Entry 7E99 (X-ray diffraction, 2.10 A resolution); this record covers chains B and C of the 4 polymer chains in the assembly.

Chain B:
Molecule: Extracellular giant hemoglobin major globin subunit A2
Source organism: Oligobrachia mashikoi
UniProt: Q7M413 (GLBA2_OLIMA); residues 1-142 here correspond to UniProt positions 17-158 (UniProt number = residue number + 16)
Chain sequence (142 residues; numbered 1 to 142; the number before each row is that of its first residue):
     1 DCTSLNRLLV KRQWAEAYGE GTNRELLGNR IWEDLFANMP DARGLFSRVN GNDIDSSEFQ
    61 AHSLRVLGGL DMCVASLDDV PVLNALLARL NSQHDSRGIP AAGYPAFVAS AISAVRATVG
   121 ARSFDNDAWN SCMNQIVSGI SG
UniProt features mapped onto this chain:
  - binding site (hydrogen sulfide): Cys-73
  - binding site (heme b): His-94
Disulfides: Cys-2/Cys-132
Bound ions: heme Fe: His-94 (together with oxygen molecule)
Ligand contacts:
  - heme (HEM): Leu-45, Phe-46, Arg-48, Val-49, His-62, Arg-65, Val-66, Gly-69, Leu-70, Leu-90, Gln-93, His-94, Arg-97, Ile-99, Gly-103, Tyr-104, Phe-107, Ile-136, Val-137, Ile-140
  - heme / oxygen molecule: Trp-32, Leu-45, Phe-46, Arg-48, Val-49, His-62, Arg-65, Val-66, Gly-69, Leu-70, Leu-90, Gln-93, His-94, Arg-97, Ile-99, Gly-103, Tyr-104, Phe-107, Ile-136, Val-137, Ile-140
  - oxygen molecule (OXY): Trp-32, Phe-46, His-62, Val-66, His-94

Chain C:
Molecule: Extracellular giant hemoglobin major globin subunit B2
Source organism: Oligobrachia mashikoi
UniProt: Q7M418 (GLBB2_OLIMA); residues 1-147 here correspond to UniProt positions 17-163 (UniProt number = residue number + 16)
Chain sequence (147 residues; numbered 1 to 147; the number before each row is that of its first residue):
     1 SSCCSSEDRA NVMHNWDAAW SAAYSDRRVA LAQAVFASLF SRDAAAQGLF SGVSADNPDS
    61 ADFRAHCVRV VNGLDVAINM LNDPAVLNEQ LAHLSAQHQA RAGVAAAHFD VMAEAFAEVM
   121 PQVSSCFSSD SWNRCFARIA NGISAGL
Not modelled in the structure: 1
UniProt features mapped onto this chain:
  - binding site (hydrogen sulfide): Cys-67
  - binding site (heme b): His-98
Disulfides: Cys-4/Cys-135
Bound ions: heme Fe: His-98 (together with oxygen molecule)
Ligand contacts:
  - heme (HEM): Ala-46, Leu-49, Phe-50, Gly-52, Val-53, His-66, Arg-69, Val-70, Gly-73, Leu-74, Leu-94, Gln-97, His-98, Arg-101, Val-104, His-108, Phe-109, Met-112, Phe-136, Ile-143
  - heme / oxygen molecule: Phe-36, Ala-46, Leu-49, Phe-50, Gly-52, Val-53, His-66, Arg-69, Val-70, Gly-73, Leu-74, Leu-94, Gln-97, His-98, Arg-101, Val-104, His-108, Phe-109, Met-112, Phe-136, Ile-143
  - oxygen molecule (OXY): Phe-36, Phe-50, His-66, Val-70, His-98, Met-112
What the authors report for this chain:
  - conformationally variable residues (side-chain flip): Arg-101

Chain B / chain C interface:
Residue-residue contacts - 50 pairs, chain B then chain C:
  Lys-11(B) with Ala-22(C), hydrogen bond (side chain-backbone); Ala-23(C); Tyr-24(C), hydrogen bond (side chain-backbone); Ser-25(C)
  Trp-14(B) with Ala-22(C)
  Ala-15(B) with Ser-21(C); Ala-23(C)
  Glu-20(B) with Asp-17(C); Asn-79(C)
  Gly-21(B) with Met-13(C); Asn-79(C), hydrogen bond (backbone-side chain)
  Thr-22(B) with Asn-82(C)
  Arg-24(B) with Asp-17(C), salt bridge; Asp-75(C), salt bridge; Asn-79(C)
  Glu-25(B) with Asp-83(C); Val-86(C)
  Ser-57(B) with Ala-85(C); Glu-89(C)
  Glu-58(B) with Glu-89(C)
  Gln-60(B) with Val-86(C)
  Ala-61(B) with Val-86(C); Glu-89(C); Gln-90(C)
  Leu-64(B) with Val-76(C); Met-80(C), hydrophobic; Val-86(C), hydrophobic
  Arg-65(B) with Gln-90(C), hydrogen bond; His-93(C)
  Gly-68(B) with Asn-72(C), hydrogen bond (backbone-side chain); Val-76(C)
  Asp-71(B) with Ala-22(C); Arg-28(C), salt bridge; Asn-72(C)
  Met-72(B) with Arg-28(C); Arg-69(C); Asn-72(C)
  Ala-75(B) with Ala-22(C), hydrophobic; Arg-28(C)
  Asp-78(B) with Ser-25(C), hydrogen bond
  Asp-79(B) with Val-29(C)
  Pro-81(B) with Ala-61(C)
  Val-82(B) with Arg-64(C); Ala-65(C), hydrophobic
  Ala-85(B) with Ala-61(C); Ala-65(C), hydrophobic
  Leu-86(B) with Ala-65(C); Arg-69(C)
  Arg-89(B) with Val-53(C); Arg-69(C)
Other interface residues (no listed pair), chain B (26 interface residues in all): Tyr-18
Other interface residues (no listed pair), chain C (28 interface residues in all): Asp-62, Val-68

In short:
The interface between chain B and chain C involves 26 residues on one side and 28 on the other, with 6
hydrogen bonds and 3 salt bridges. Among the polar pairs are Arg-24(B)/Asp-17(C), Arg-24(B)/Asp-75(C) and
Asp-71(B)/Arg-28(C). Heme is bound between chain B and chain C. The paper reports conformational variability
at Arg-101(C).
Chain B is Extracellular giant hemoglobin major globin subunit A2 and chain C is Extracellular giant
hemoglobin major globin subunit B2, both from Oligobrachia mashikoi; the structure, Oxy-deoxy intermediate of
400 kDa giant hemoglobin at 13% oxygen saturation, was determined by X-ray diffraction, deposited together
with 7E96, 7E97 and 7E98.
